5C3F - chains A and B; structure by X-ray diffraction, 1.43 A resolution.

# Chain A
Molecule: Induced myeloid leukemia cell differentiation protein Mcl-1
Organism: Homo sapiens
UniProtKB: Q07820 (MCL1_HUMAN); residues 173-327 here = UniProt positions 173-327
Chain sequence (156 residues; numbered 172 to 327; the number before each row is that of its first residue):
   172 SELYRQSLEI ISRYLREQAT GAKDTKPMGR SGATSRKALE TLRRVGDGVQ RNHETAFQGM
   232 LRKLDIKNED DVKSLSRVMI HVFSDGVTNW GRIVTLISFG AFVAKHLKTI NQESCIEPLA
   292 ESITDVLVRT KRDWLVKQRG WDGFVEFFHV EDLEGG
Disordered / not traced: 323-327
Sequence notes: expression tag (172)
Swiss-Prot annotation at these positions:
  - motif: Ala209 to Asn223 (BH3), His252 to Ala272 (BH1), Asp304 to Phe319 (BH2)
  - cross-link (Glycyl lysine isopeptide (Lys-Gly)): Lys194 (interchain with G-Cter in ubiquitin), Lys197 (interchain with G-Cter in ubiquitin)
  - mutagenesis: Lys194 (K194R: Reduced ubiquitination), Lys197 (K197R: Reduced ubiquitination), Lys208 (K208R: No effect on ubiquitination), Lys234 (K234R: No effect on ubiquitination)

# Chain B
Molecule: Bid-mm
Chain sequence (24 residues; each row starts with the number of its first residue):
    79 XEDIIRNIAR HLALVGDLLD RSIW
Disordered / not traced: 102
Glycans and other covalent adducts: covalent link Leu92-Leu96
Modified residues: ACE (acetyl group) at position 79; Leu92, Leu96, Leu97 (norleucine; NLE)

# Interface between chain A and chain B
Contacting residue pairs (36):
  Val216(A) with Leu97(B)
  Val220(A) with Leu97(B)
  His224(A) with Val93(B)
  Ala227(A) with His89(B)
  Phe228(A) with Leu90(B), hydrophobic
  Met231(A) with Ile86(B); His89(B); Leu90(B), hydrophobic
  Lys234(A) with Ile82(B)
  Leu235(A) with Ile86(B), hydrophobic
  Arg248(A) with Glu80(B), salt bridge; Ile83(B)
  Val249(A) with Ile83(B); Ala87(B); Leu90(B), hydrophobic
  His252(A) with Glu80(B), salt bridge; Ile83(B); Arg84(B); Ala87(B)
  Val253(A) with Ala87(B)
  Asn260(A) with Gly94(B); Asp95(B), hydrogen bond; Asp98(B)
  Trp261(A) with Asp98(B), hydrogen bond (backbone-side chain)
  Gly262(A) with Gly94(B); Asp98(B), hydrogen bond (backbone-side chain)
  Arg263(A) with Gly94(B); Asp95(B), salt bridge
  Val265(A) with Leu97(B)
  Thr266(A) with Leu90(B); Val93(B); Gly94(B)
  Phe318(A) with Asp98(B); Ile101(B)
  Phe319(A) with Leu97(B); Ile101(B), hydrophobic
Interface residues without a listed pair, chain A (24 interface residues in all): Ser245, Val258, Leu267, Phe270
Interface residues without a listed pair, chain B (16 interface residues in all): Asn85, Ala91

# Summary
The interface between chain A and chain B involves 24 residues on one side and 16 on the other, with 3
hydrogen bonds and 3 salt bridges. Polar pairs include Arg248(A)-Glu80(B), His252(A)-Glu80(B) and
Arg263(A)-Asp95(B). Curated annotation (UniProt) lists 4 mutagenesis sites on chain A.
Chain A is Induced myeloid leukemia cell differentiation protein Mcl-1 (Homo sapiens) and chain B is Bid-mm;
the structure, Crystal structure of Mcl-1 bound to BID-MM, was determined by X-ray diffraction together with
5C3G from the same study.
